Entry 9MJN (electron microscopy, 12.70 A resolution (very low resolution: no residue pairs are listed; an interface is given only as per-side residue counts)); this record covers chains du and dv of the 1996 polymer chains in the assembly.

[Chain du (and dv)]
Protein: Short tail fiber
From: Pectobacterium phage phiTE
Notes: chain dv of this document is another copy of the same molecule, construct and numbering; everything in this record applies to it too
Reference sequence: K9L5R4 (K9L5R4_9CAUD); numbering as in UniProt (aligned over 1-554)
Chain sequence (554 residues; numbered 1 to 554; the number before each row is that of its first residue):
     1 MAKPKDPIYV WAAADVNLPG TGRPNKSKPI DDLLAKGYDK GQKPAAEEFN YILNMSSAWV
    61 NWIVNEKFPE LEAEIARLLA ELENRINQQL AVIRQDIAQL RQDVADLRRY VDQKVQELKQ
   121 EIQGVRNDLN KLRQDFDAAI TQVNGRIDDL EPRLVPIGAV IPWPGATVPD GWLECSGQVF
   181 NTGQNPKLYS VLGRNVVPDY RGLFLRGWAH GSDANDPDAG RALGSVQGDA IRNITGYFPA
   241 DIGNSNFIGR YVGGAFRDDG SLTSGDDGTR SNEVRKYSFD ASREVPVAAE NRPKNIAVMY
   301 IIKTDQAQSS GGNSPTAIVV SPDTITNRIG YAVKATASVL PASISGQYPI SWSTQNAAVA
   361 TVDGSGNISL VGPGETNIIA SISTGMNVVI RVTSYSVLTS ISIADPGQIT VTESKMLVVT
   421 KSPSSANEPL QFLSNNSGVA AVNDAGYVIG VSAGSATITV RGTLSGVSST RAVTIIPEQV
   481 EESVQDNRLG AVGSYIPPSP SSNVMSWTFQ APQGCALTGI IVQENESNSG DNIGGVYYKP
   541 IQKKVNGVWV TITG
Disordered / not traced: 1-2, 93-554

[Interface between chain du and chain dv]
At this resolution (13 A) residue pairs are not listed: 30 residues of chain du and 36 of chain dv lie at the interface.

[Overview]
30 residues of chain du and 36 residues of chain dv are in contact.
Chain du and chain dv are both Short tail fiber (Pectobacterium phage phiTE); the structure, Near complete
virion structure of bacteriophage PhiTE, was determined by electron microscopy (same publication as 9CB9,
9CBA, 9CC7, 9CUL and 9CUY).
